PDB entry 8ITV | X-ray diffraction, 2.30 A resolution | chains A and B of the 3 polymer chains in the assembly

== Chain A ==
Molecule: GTP-binding nuclear protein Ran
From: Homo sapiens
UniProtKB: P62826 (RAN_HUMAN); residue numbers follow UniProt; this construct covers 1-216
Chain sequence (216 residues; each row starts with the number of its first residue):
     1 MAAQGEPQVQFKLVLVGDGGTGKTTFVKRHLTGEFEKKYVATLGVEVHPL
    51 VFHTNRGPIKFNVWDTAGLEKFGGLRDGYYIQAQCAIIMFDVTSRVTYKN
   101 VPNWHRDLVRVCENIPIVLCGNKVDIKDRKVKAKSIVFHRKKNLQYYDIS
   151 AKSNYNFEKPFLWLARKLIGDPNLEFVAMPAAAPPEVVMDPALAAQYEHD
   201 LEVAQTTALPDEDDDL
Disordered / not traced: 1-8
Differences from the reference sequence: engineered mutation Leu-69 (Gln in P62826), Ala-182 (Leu in P62826)
Swiss-Prot annotation at these positions:
  - region: Lys-37 to Val-45 (Switch-I), Gly-68 to Gln-84 (Switch-II), Asp-211 to Leu-216 (Interaction with RANBP1)
  - binding site (GTP): Asp-18 to Thr-25, Glu-36 to Thr-42, Gly-68, Asn-122 to Asp-125, Ser-150 to Lys-152
  - modified residue: Ala-2 (N-acetylalanine), Thr-24 (Phosphothreonine), Lys-37 (N6-acetyllysine), Lys-60 (N6-acetyllysine), Lys-71 (N6-acetyllysine), Lys-99 (N6-acetyllysine), Lys-134 (N6-acetyllysine), Lys-159 (N6-acetyllysine)
  - cross-link (Glycyl lysine isopeptide (Lys-Gly)): Lys-71 (interchain with G-Cter in SUMO2), Lys-152 (interchain with G-Cter in SUMO2)
  - mutagenesis: Gly-19 (G19V: Blocks DNA replication; when associated with L-69), Thr-24 (T24L: Has low binding affinity for GTP and GDP. Almost completely abolishes interaction with BIRC5; T24N: Has low binding affinity for GTP and GDP. Decreases nuclear import of proteins and RNA ...), Thr-25 (T25A: Minor effect on the interaction with the alpha phosphate group of bound GTP), Lys-37 (K37Q: Mimics acetylation; enhances the nuclear export of RELA/p65; K37R: Decreased acetylation), Tyr-39 (Y39A: Abolishes steric hindrance that traps the essential Q-69 in an unreactive position, and causes slow GTP hydrolysis in wild-type ...), Glu-70 (E70A: Strongly decreases the relase of bound GDP), Arg-76 (R76E: Probable loss of interaction with NUTF2. Loss of transport to the nucleus), Lys-134 (K134Q: Loss of normal mitotic chromosome segregation and defective mitotic spindle orientation; K134R: Loss of normal mitotic chromosome segregation and formation of sister chromatid bridges), Asp-211 to Leu-216 (No effect on GTPase activity. Abolishes interaction with RANBP1)
Metal / ion sites: Mg2+: Thr-24, Thr-42 (together with GTP)
Ligand contacts: GTP (guanosine-5'-triphosphate): Gly-17, Asp-18, Gly-19, Gly-20, Thr-21, Gly-22, Lys-23, Thr-24, Thr-25, Phe-35, Glu-36, Lys-37, Lys-38, Tyr-39, Val-40, Ala-41, Thr-42, Thr-66, Ala-67, Gly-68, Leu-69, Asn-122, Lys-123, Asp-125, Ile-126, Ser-150, Ala-151, Lys-152

== Chain B ==
Molecule: YRB1 isoform 1
From: Saccharomyces cerevisiae
UniProtKB: A0A6A5PZB5 (A0A6A5PZB5_YEASX); residue numbers follow UniProt; this construct covers 62-201
Chain sequence (140 residues; numbered 62 to 201; the number before each row is that of its first residue):
    62 DIHFEPVVHLEKVDVKTMEEDEEVLYKVRAKLFRFDADAKEWKERGTGDC
   112 KFLKNKKTNKVRILMRRDKTLKICANHIIAPEYTLKPNVGSDRSWVYACT
   162 ADIAEGEAEAFTFAIRFGSKENADKFKEEFEKAQEINKKA
Disordered / not traced: 62-79, 201

== Chain A / chain B interface ==
Pairs across the interface (85; chain A residue first):
  Arg-29(A) / Glu-105(B)  salt bridge
  Thr-32(A) / Arg-106(B)
  Thr-32(A) / Arg-128(B)  hydrogen bond (backbone-side chain)
  Gly-33(A) / Glu-105(B)
  Gly-33(A) / Arg-106(B)
  Gly-33(A) / Arg-128(B)
  Glu-34(A) / Lys-104(B)  salt bridge
  Glu-34(A) / Glu-105(B)  hydrogen bond (backbone-backbone)
  Leu-50(A) / Lys-133(B)
  Val-51(A) / Lys-133(B)  hydrogen bond (backbone-side chain)
  Phe-52(A) / Thr-131(B)
  Asn-154(A) / Lys-130(B)
  Phe-157(A) / Asp-129(B)
  Phe-157(A) / Lys-130(B)
  Phe-157(A) / Thr-131(B)
  Glu-158(A) / Lys-130(B)
  Ala-178(A) / Arg-127(B)
  Met-179(A) / Arg-127(B)  hydrogen bond (backbone-side chain)
  Ala-181(A) / Glu-80(B)
  Ala-181(A) / Arg-123(B)  hydrogen bond (backbone-side chain)
  Ala-181(A) / Leu-125(B)  hydrophobic
  Ala-181(A) / Arg-127(B)
  Ala-181(A) / Ile-134(B)  hydrophobic
  Ala-182(A) / Arg-123(B)  hydrogen bond (backbone-side chain)
  Ala-182(A) / Asn-137(B)  hydrogen bond (backbone-side chain)
  Ala-182(A) / Ile-164(B)
  Ala-183(A) / Arg-123(B)
  Ala-183(A) / Ile-164(B)
  Pro-184(A) / Arg-123(B)
  Pro-184(A) / Asn-137(B)
  Pro-184(A) / His-138(B)
  Pro-184(A) / Ile-139(B)
  Pro-184(A) / Ile-164(B)  hydrophobic
  Pro-185(A) / Ile-139(B)
  Pro-185(A) / Ala-162(B)  hydrophobic
  Pro-185(A) / Ile-164(B)
  Glu-186(A) / Lys-121(B)  salt bridge
  Glu-186(A) / Ile-139(B)
  Val-187(A) / Tyr-144(B)
  Val-187(A) / Thr-161(B)
  Met-189(A) / Thr-161(B)
  Tyr-197(A) / Thr-161(B)
  Leu-201(A) / Ala-159(B)
  Leu-201(A) / Thr-173(B)
  Val-203(A) / Phe-96(B)  hydrophobic
  Val-203(A) / Lys-101(B)
  Ala-204(A) / Phe-96(B)  hydrophobic
  Ala-204(A) / Trp-103(B)  hydrogen bond (backbone-side chain)
  Ala-204(A) / Asn-149(B)  hydrogen bond (backbone-side chain)
  Ala-204(A) / Thr-173(B)
  Gln-205(A) / Lys-147(B)
  Gln-205(A) / Pro-148(B)
  Gln-205(A) / Asn-149(B)  hydrogen bond (backbone-side chain)
  Gln-205(A) / Val-150(B)  hydrogen bond (backbone-backbone)
  Gln-205(A) / Val-157(B)
  Thr-206(A) / Val-150(B)
  Thr-207(A) / Phe-96(B)
  Thr-207(A) / Lys-101(B)
  Thr-207(A) / Trp-103(B)  hydrogen bond (backbone-side chain)
  Thr-207(A) / Asn-149(B)  hydrogen bond (backbone-side chain)
  Ala-208(A) / Trp-103(B)
  Ala-208(A) / Asn-149(B)
  Leu-209(A) / Trp-103(B)  hydrophobic
  Leu-209(A) / Asn-149(B)  hydrogen bond (backbone-side chain)
  Leu-209(A) / Ser-155(B)
  Leu-209(A) / Ala-175(B)  hydrophobic
  Leu-209(A) / Arg-177(B)
  Pro-210(A) / Phe-94(B)  hydrophobic
  Pro-210(A) / Trp-103(B)
  Pro-210(A) / Arg-177(B)  hydrogen bond (backbone-side chain)
  Asp-211(A) / Arg-177(B)  hydrogen bond (backbone-side chain)
  Glu-212(A) / Gly-151(B)
  Glu-212(A) / Ser-152(B)  hydrogen bond
  Glu-212(A) / Arg-154(B)  salt bridge
  Glu-212(A) / Arg-177(B)  salt bridge
  Asp-214(A) / Arg-154(B)  hydrogen bond (backbone-side chain)
  Asp-215(A) / Arg-154(B)
  Asp-215(A) / Gly-179(B)
  Leu-216(A) / Arg-90(B)
  Leu-216(A) / Lys-92(B)  hydrogen bond (backbone-side chain)
  Leu-216(A) / Thr-108(B)
  Leu-216(A) / Arg-154(B)
  Leu-216(A) / Arg-177(B)  hydrogen bond (backbone-side chain)
  Leu-216(A) / Phe-178(B)
  Leu-216(A) / Gly-179(B)
Other interface residues (no listed pair), chain A (43 interface residues in all): His-30, Phe-35, Glu-36, Lys-38, Phe-176, Val-177, Pro-180, Asp-213
Other interface residues (no listed pair), chain B (52 interface residues in all): Ala-91, Arg-95, Glu-102, Leu-132, Ala-141, Glu-143, Tyr-158, Ala-169, Ala-171

== Overview ==
43 residues of chain A face 52 of chain B across their interface, with 20 hydrogen bonds and 5 salt bridges.
Polar contacts include Arg-29(A)/Glu-105(B), Glu-34(A)/Lys-104(B) and Glu-186(A)/Lys-121(B). Bound to chain A:
GTP.
Chain A is GTP-binding nuclear protein Ran (Homo sapiens) and chain B is YRB1 isoform 1 (Saccharomyces
cerevisiae); the structure, KL2.1 in complex with CRM1-Ran-RanBP1, was determined by X-ray diffraction.
